7JH0 - chains C and D of the 4 polymer chains in the assembly; structure by X-ray diffraction, 2.51 A resolution.

# Chain C
Protein: Glyceraldehyde-3-phosphate dehydrogenase
From: Schistosoma mansoni
Notes: EC 1.2.1.12
UniProtKB: P20287 (G3P_SCHMA); residues 1-338 here = UniProt positions 1-338
Chain sequence (338 residues; each row starts with the number of its first residue):
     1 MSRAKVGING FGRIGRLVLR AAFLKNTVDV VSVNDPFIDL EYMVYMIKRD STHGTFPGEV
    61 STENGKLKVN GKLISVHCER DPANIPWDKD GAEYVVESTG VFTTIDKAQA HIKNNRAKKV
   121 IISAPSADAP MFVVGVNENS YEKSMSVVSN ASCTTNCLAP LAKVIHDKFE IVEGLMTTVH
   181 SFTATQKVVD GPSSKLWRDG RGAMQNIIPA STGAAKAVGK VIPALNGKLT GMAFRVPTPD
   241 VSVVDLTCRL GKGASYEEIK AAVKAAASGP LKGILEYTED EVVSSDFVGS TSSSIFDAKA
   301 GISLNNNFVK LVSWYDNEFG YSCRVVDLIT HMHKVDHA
Modified positions: Cys-153 (S-phosphocysteine; CSP)
Swiss-Prot annotation at these positions:
  - binding site (NAD(+)): Arg-13, Ile-14, Asp-35, Arg-80, Ser-123, Asn-317
  - binding site (D-glyceraldehyde 3-phosphate): Ser-152, Thr-154, Thr-183, Arg-198, Thr-212, Gly-213, Arg-235
  - site: His-180 (Activates thiol group during catalysis)

# Chain D
Protein: Glyceraldehyde-3-phosphate dehydrogenase
From: Schistosoma mansoni
Notes: EC 1.2.1.12
UniProtKB: P20287 (G3P_SCHMA); residue numbers follow UniProt; this construct covers 1-338
Chain sequence (338 residues; numbered 1 to 338; the number before each row is that of its first residue):
     1 MSRAKVGING FGRIGRLVLR AAFLKNTVDV VSVNDPFIDL EYMVYMIKRD STHGTFPGEV
    61 STENGKLKVN GKLISVHCER DPANIPWDKD GAEYVVESTG VFTTIDKAQA HIKNNRAKKV
   121 IISAPSADAP MFVVGVNENS YEKSMSVVSN ASCTTNCLAP LAKVIHDKFE IVEGLMTTVH
   181 SFTATQKVVD GPSSKLWRDG RGAMQNIIPA STGAAKAVGK VIPALNGKLT GMAFRVPTPD
   241 VSVVDLTCRL GKGASYEEIK AAVKAAASGP LKGILEYTED EVVSSDFVGS TSSSIFDAKA
   301 GISLNNNFVK LVSWYDNEFG YSCRVVDLIT HMHKVDHA
Modified positions: Cys-153 (3-sulfinoalanine; CSD)
Swiss-Prot annotation at these positions:
  - active site: Cys-153 (Nucleophile)
  - binding site (NAD(+)): Arg-13, Ile-14, Asp-35, Arg-80, Ser-123, Asn-317
  - binding site (D-glyceraldehyde 3-phosphate): Ser-152, Cys-153, Thr-154, Thr-183, Arg-198, Thr-212, Gly-213, Arg-235
  - site: His-180 (Activates thiol group during catalysis)

# Interface between chain C and chain D
Residue-residue contacts - 68 pairs, chain C then chain D:
  Arg-13(C) / Val-189(D)
  Arg-13(C) / Asp-190(D)
  Arg-16(C) / Asp-190(D)  hydrogen bond (side chain-backbone)
  Phe-37(C) / Ser-194(D)
  Ile-38(C) / Pro-192(D)  hydrophobic
  Glu-41(C) / Trp-197(D)
  Tyr-42(C) / Gly-191(D)  hydrogen bond (side chain-backbone)
  Tyr-42(C) / Pro-192(D)
  Tyr-42(C) / Ser-193(D)  hydrogen bond (side chain-backbone)
  Tyr-42(C) / Ser-194(D)
  Tyr-42(C) / Trp-197(D)
  Tyr-45(C) / Trp-197(D)  hydrophobic
  Tyr-45(C) / Arg-198(D)
  Tyr-45(C) / Arg-201(D)  hydrogen bond
  Met-46(C) / Gly-191(D)
  Arg-49(C) / Asp-190(D)
  Arg-49(C) / Arg-201(D)
  Asp-50(C) / Asp-190(D)
  Asp-50(C) / Arg-201(D)
  Ser-51(C) / Asp-190(D)  hydrogen bond (backbone-side chain)
  Ser-51(C) / Arg-201(D)  hydrogen bond
  Ser-51(C) / Gly-202(D)
  Ser-51(C) / Gln-205(D)
  Ser-51(C) / Asn-206(D)  hydrogen bond
  Thr-52(C) / Gln-205(D)
  Phe-182(C) / Val-188(D)
  Phe-182(C) / Val-189(D)  hydrophobic
  Phe-182(C) / Met-204(D)  hydrophobic
  Thr-183(C) / Val-188(D)
  Ala-184(C) / Val-188(D)  hydrophobic
  Ala-184(C) / Val-189(D)
  Lys-187(C) / Val-188(D)
  Val-188(C) / Phe-182(D)
  Val-188(C) / Thr-183(D)
  Val-188(C) / Gln-186(D)
  Val-188(C) / Lys-187(D)
  Val-188(C) / Val-188(D)  hydrophobic
  Val-189(C) / Arg-13(D)
  Val-189(C) / Phe-182(D)  hydrophobic
  Val-189(C) / Ala-184(D)  hydrophobic
  Asp-190(C) / Arg-13(D)
  Asp-190(C) / Arg-16(D)  hydrogen bond (backbone-side chain)
  Asp-190(C) / Arg-49(D)
  Asp-190(C) / Asp-50(D)
  Asp-190(C) / Ser-51(D)  hydrogen bond
  Gly-191(C) / Tyr-42(D)  hydrogen bond (backbone-side chain)
  Gly-191(C) / Met-46(D)
  Pro-192(C) / Tyr-42(D)
  Pro-192(C) / Met-46(D)
  Ser-193(C) / Tyr-42(D)  hydrogen bond (backbone-side chain)
  Ser-194(C) / Tyr-42(D)
  Trp-197(C) / Glu-41(D)
  Trp-197(C) / Tyr-42(D)
  Trp-197(C) / Tyr-45(D)  hydrophobic
  Arg-201(C) / Tyr-45(D)  hydrogen bond
  Arg-201(C) / Arg-49(D)
  Arg-201(C) / Asp-50(D)
  Arg-201(C) / Ser-51(D)  hydrogen bond
  Met-204(C) / Val-188(D)  hydrophobic
  Met-204(C) / Ala-203(D)  hydrophobic
  Met-204(C) / Met-204(D)
  Gln-205(C) / Ser-51(D)
  Gln-205(C) / Thr-52(D)
  Gln-205(C) / Pro-239(D)
  Asn-206(C) / Ser-51(D)  hydrogen bond
  Pro-237(C) / Met-204(D)
  Pro-239(C) / Val-189(D)
  Pro-239(C) / Gln-205(D)
Other interface residues (no listed pair), chain C (37 interface residues in all): Asp-39, Gln-186, Arg-198, Gly-200, Gly-202, Ala-203, Glu-318
Other interface residues (no listed pair), chain D (33 interface residues in all): Phe-37, Glu-318

# In short
37 residues of chain C and 33 residues of chain D are in contact, with 14 hydrogen bonds. Among the polar
pairs are Arg-16(C)/Asp-190(D), Tyr-42(C)/Gly-191(D) and Tyr-42(C)/Ser-193(D).
Chain C is Glyceraldehyde-3-phosphate dehydrogenase and chain D is Glyceraldehyde-3-phosphate dehydrogenase,
both from Schistosoma mansoni; the structure, Crystallographic structure of glyceraldehyde-3-phosphate
dehydrogenase from Schistosoma mansoni, was determined by X-ray diffraction.
